PDB entry 3ZGG | X-ray diffraction, 1.90 A resolution | chain A

Chain A:
Protein: Histo-blood group abo system transferase
From: Homo sapiens
Notes: EC 2.4.1.37, 2.4.1.40; fragment: extracellular catalytic domain, residues 64-354
Reference sequence: P16442 (BGAT_HUMAN); residues 64-354 here = UniProt positions 64-354
Chain sequence (298 residues; each row starts with the number of its first residue):
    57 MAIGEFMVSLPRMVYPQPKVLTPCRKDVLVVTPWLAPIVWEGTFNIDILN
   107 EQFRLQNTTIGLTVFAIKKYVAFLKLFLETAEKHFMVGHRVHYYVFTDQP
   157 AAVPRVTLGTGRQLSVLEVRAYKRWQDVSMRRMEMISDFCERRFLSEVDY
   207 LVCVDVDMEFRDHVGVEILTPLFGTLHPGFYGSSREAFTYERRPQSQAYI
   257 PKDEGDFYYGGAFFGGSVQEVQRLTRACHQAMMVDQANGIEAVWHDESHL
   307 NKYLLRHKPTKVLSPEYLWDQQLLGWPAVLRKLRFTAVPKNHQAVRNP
Not modelled in the structure: 57-61, 176-182, 197-199, 346-354
Sequence notes: expression tag (57-63); engineered mutation Gly266 (Leu in P16442), Ala268 (Gly in P16442)
Ion coordination: Mn2+: Asp211, Asp213 (together with 1-(2-nitrophenyl)ethyl udp-galactose)
Small-molecule neighbours: 1-(2-nitrophenyl)ethyl udp-galactose (IUG): Phe121, Ala122, Ile123, Lys124, Tyr126, Val184, Ser185, Arg188, Asp211, Val212, Asp213, Gly267, Ala268, Trp300, His301, Asp302, Glu303
What the authors report for this chain:
  - binding site for 1-(2-nitrophenyl)ethyl udp-galactose: Trp300, Asp302, Glu303
  - binding site for glycerol: His233, Thr245, Glu303
  - conformationally variable residues (order/disorder transition): Ala177 to Gln182

Summary:
Ligands of chain A: 1-(2-nitrophenyl)ethyl udp-galactose. Asp211 and Asp213 coordinate Mn2+. From the paper: a
binding site for 1-(2-nitrophenyl)ethyl udp-galactose at Trp300, Asp302 and Glu303; a binding site for
glycerol at His233, Thr245 and Glu303.
Chain A is Histo-blood group abo system transferase (Homo sapiens); the structure, Crystal structure of the
Fucosylgalactoside alpha N- acetylgalactosaminyltransferase (GTA, cisAB mutant L266G, G268A) in complex with
..., was determined by X-ray diffraction together with 3ZGF from the same study.
